Entry 9QM5 (X-ray diffraction, 1.80 A resolution); this record covers chains C and E of the 6 polymer chains in the assembly.

Chain C:
Molecule: Gamma subunit of the Methyl-coenzyme M reductase from ANME-2c
Organism: Candidatus Methanogasteraceae archaeon
Notes: EC 2.8.4.1
Sequence (265 residues; row label = number of the first residue in the row):
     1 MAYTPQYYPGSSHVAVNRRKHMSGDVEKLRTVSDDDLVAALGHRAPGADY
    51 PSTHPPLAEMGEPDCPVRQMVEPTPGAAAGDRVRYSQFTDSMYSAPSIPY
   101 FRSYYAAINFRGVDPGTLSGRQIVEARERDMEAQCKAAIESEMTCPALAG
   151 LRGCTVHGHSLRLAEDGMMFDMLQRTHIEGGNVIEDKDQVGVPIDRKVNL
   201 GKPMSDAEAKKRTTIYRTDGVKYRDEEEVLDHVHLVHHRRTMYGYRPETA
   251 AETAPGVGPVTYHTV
Unresolved in the structure: 1
Bound ions: Na+ near E227 (its only coordinating residue here)
Small-molecule neighbours:
  - factor 430 (F43): L118, S119, G120, R121, C154, T155, V156, H157, G158, H159, S160
  - krypton (KR), molecule 1: V32, D36, L37, A40, I139, L151, E185, V198, L200
  - krypton (KR), molecule 2: Y100, F101, Y104

Chain E:
Molecule: Beta subunit of the Methyl-coenzyme M reductase from ANME-2c
Organism: Candidatus Methanogasteraceae archaeon
Notes: EC 2.8.4.1
Sequence (434 residues; numbered 1 to 434; the number before each row is that of its first residue):
     1 MADTIDLYDDRGKKLKGDVDLQAVSPLKNSAILSMVNTVKRTVAVNLAGI
    51 EKACKNASYGGQSRNIPGREVDIDPTAKADKIAARVKELIQVEKGDDTEV
   101 TVLGGGKFLRVAAPTRRIEAGAEYVAGMTCTAAALTEALREEYNLGLYDT
   151 PYVKNAVWGTYPQTMDMKGGNVLSVLSIPQNDEGLGFALRNIMANHLAML
   201 SQRNAMNCAAISSILEHCGVFEMGQAIGLFERYQLLALAYQGLNANNMVY
   251 EMTKNNGKTGTIGTVVQETVGRALDDGVISVDKTMPSGYKVYKANDVCMW
   301 NAYCAAGTMAATMVNCGALRGAQAVSSTLLYFNDMIEKETSLPGCDWGRV
   351 EGTAVGFSFFSHSIYGGGGPGVFNGNHVVTRHSTGMAIPCVAVAVALDAG
   401 TQMFSPESTSAIVLDTFQDVPIMMNPLKEVAAAV
Unresolved in the structure: 1
Small-molecule neighbours:
  - 1-thioethanesulfonic acid (COM): F359, S363, Y365
  - factor 430 (F43): S363, I364, Y365
  - krypton (KR): V43, A44, L173, S174, V175, V413, T416, F417
  - Coenzyme B (TP7): F359, F360, Y365, G366, G367, H377, V378, V379

Chain C / chain E interface:
Pairs across the interface - 13 pairs, chain C then chain E:
  Y245(C) - R140(E)  hydrogen bond
  Y245(C) - L145(E)  hydrogen bond (side chain-backbone)
  Y245(C) - G146(E)
  Y245(C) - L147(E)  hydrophobic
  Y245(C) - T150(E)
  R246(C) - E137(E)  salt bridge
  R246(C) - R140(E)
  P255(C) - N144(E)
  P255(C) - G146(E)
  P255(C) - L147(E)  hydrogen bond (backbone-backbone)
  G256(C) - L147(E)
  G256(C) - Y148(E)
  V257(C) - L147(E)  hydrophobic
Also at the interface, not in a pair above, chain C (7 interface residues in all): T241, A254

Overview:
7 residues of chain C face 8 of chain E across their interface, with 3 hydrogen bonds and 1 salt bridge. Polar
contacts include R246(C)-E137(E), Y245(C)-R140(E) and Y245(C)-L145(E). Ligands of chain C: krypton and factor
430.
Chain C is Gamma subunit of the Methyl-coenzyme M reductase from ANME-2c and chain E is Beta subunit of the
Methyl-coenzyme M reductase from ANME-2c, both from Candidatus Methanogasteraceae archaeon; the structure,
Krypton-pressurized Methyl-Coenzyme M reductase of an ANME-2c isolated from a microbial enrichment, was
determined by X-ray diffraction together with 9QQT, 9QR1 and 9QR3 from the same study.
